PDB entry 6HVY | X-ray diffraction, 2.70 A resolution | chains B and C of the 28 polymer chains in the assembly

Chain B:
Protein: Proteasome subunit alpha type-3
Organism: Saccharomyces cerevisiae (strain ATCC 204508 / S288c)
Notes: EC 3.4.25.1
Reference sequence: P23638 (PSA3_YEAST); residues 0-257 here correspond to UniProt positions 1-258 (UniProt number = residue number + 1)
Sequence (258 residues; each row starts with the number of its first residue; numbering starts at 0):
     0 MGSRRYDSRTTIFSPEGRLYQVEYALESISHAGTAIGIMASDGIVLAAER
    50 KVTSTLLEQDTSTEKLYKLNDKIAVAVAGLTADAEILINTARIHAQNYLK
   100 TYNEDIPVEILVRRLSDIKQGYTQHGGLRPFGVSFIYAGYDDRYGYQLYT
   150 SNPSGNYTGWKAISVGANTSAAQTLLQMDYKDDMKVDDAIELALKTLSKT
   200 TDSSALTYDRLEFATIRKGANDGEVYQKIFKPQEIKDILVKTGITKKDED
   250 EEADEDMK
Disordered / not traced: 0, 245-257
Curated features (UniProtKB/Swiss-Prot):
  - cross-link (Glycyl lysine isopeptide (Lys-Gly)): Lys99 (interchain with G-Cter in ubiquitin), Lys198 (interchain with G-Cter in ubiquitin), Lys230 (interchain with G-Cter in ubiquitin)

Chain C:
Protein: Proteasome subunit alpha type-4
Organism: Saccharomyces cerevisiae (strain ATCC 204508 / S288c)
Notes: EC 3.4.25.1
Reference sequence: P40303 (PSA4_YEAST); residues -1 to 252 here correspond to UniProt positions 1-254 (UniProt number = residue number + 2)
Sequence (254 residues; numbered -1 to 252; the number before each row is that of its first residue; numbers below 1 keep their minus sign (Met-1 is residue -1)):
    -1 MSGYDRALSIFSPDGHIFQVEYALEAVKRGTCAVGVKGKNCVVLGCERRS
    49 TLKLQDTRITPSKVSKIDSHVVLSFSGLNADSRILIEKARVEAQSHRLTL
    99 EDPVTVEYLTRYVAGVQQRYTQSGGVRPFGVSTLIAGFDPRDDEPKLYQT
   149 EPSGIYSSWSAQTIGRNSKTVREFLEKNYDRKEPPATVEECVKLTVRSLL
   199 EVVQTGAKNIEITVVKPDSDIVALSSEEINQYVTQIEQEKQEQQEQDKKK
   249 KSNH
Disordered / not traced: -1 to 0, 241-252
Curated features (UniProtKB/Swiss-Prot):
  - modified residue: Thr58 (Phosphothreonine)

Chain B / chain C interface:
Pairs across the interface (76):
  Arg3(B) - Arg4(C)  hydrogen bond (backbone-side chain)
  Asp6(B) - Tyr2(C)  hydrogen bond
  Asp6(B) - Arg4(C)  salt bridge
  Arg8(B) - Arg4(C)
  Thr10(B) - Leu6(C)
  Thr10(B) - Arg125(C)
  Ile11(B) - Leu6(C)  hydrophobic
  Ile11(B) - Gln17(C)
  Phe12(B) - Gln17(C)  hydrogen bond (backbone-side chain)
  Phe12(B) - Tyr20(C)  hydrophobic
  Phe12(B) - Ala21(C)  hydrophobic
  Phe12(B) - Leu76(C)  hydrophobic
  Phe12(B) - Arg125(C)
  Phe12(B) - Pro126(C)
  Phe12(B) - Gly128(C)
  Ser13(B) - Tyr20(C)
  Pro14(B) - Tyr20(C)  hydrophobic
  Pro14(B) - Glu23(C)
  Glu15(B) - Glu23(C)
  Glu15(B) - Arg27(C)  hydrogen bond (backbone-side chain)
  Gly16(B) - Tyr20(C)
  Gly16(B) - Glu23(C)
  Gly16(B) - Ala24(C)
  Gly16(B) - Arg27(C)
  Arg17(B) - Arg27(C)
  Leu18(B) - Leu76(C)  hydrophobic
  Leu18(B) - Arg125(C)
  Met38(B) - Asp54(C)
  Met38(B) - Arg56(C)
  Arg112(B) - Arg81(C)
  Ser115(B) - Arg81(C)  hydrogen bond (backbone-side chain)
  Asp116(B) - Arg81(C)  salt bridge
  Asp116(B) - Ile82(C)
  Gln119(B) - Ala78(C)
  Gln119(B) - Asp79(C)
  Gln119(B) - Ile82(C)
  Thr122(B) - Arg125(C)  hydrogen bond (backbone-side chain)
  Gln123(B) - Tyr118(C)
  Gln123(B) - Gly123(C)
  Gln123(B) - Val124(C)
  Gln123(B) - Arg125(C)  hydrogen bond (backbone-backbone)
  Gln123(B) - Pro126(C)
  Gln123(B) - Phe127(C)
  His124(B) - Gly123(C)
  His124(B) - Val124(C)
  Gly125(B) - Tyr2(C)
  Gly125(B) - Gly123(C)
  Gly126(B) - Tyr2(C)
  Tyr143(B) - Arg56(C)  hydrogen bond (backbone-side chain)
  Tyr143(B) - Ile57(C)  hydrophobic
  Tyr145(B) - Arg56(C)  hydrogen bond (backbone-side chain)
  Gln146(B) - Ile57(C)
  Leu147(B) - Ile57(C)
  Tyr148(B) - Ile57(C)
  Ser153(B) - Ala78(C)
  Gly154(B) - Ala78(C)
  Gly154(B) - Arg81(C)  hydrogen bond (backbone-side chain)
  Asn155(B) - Asn77(C)  hydrogen bond
  Asn155(B) - Ala78(C)
  Tyr156(B) - Pro59(C)  hydrophobic
  Tyr156(B) - Arg81(C)
  Gly158(B) - Gln53(C)
  Gly158(B) - Asp54(C)  hydrogen bond (backbone-backbone)
  Gly158(B) - Ile57(C)
  Gly158(B) - Thr58(C)  hydrogen bond (backbone-side chain)
  Trp159(B) - Leu50(C)  hydrophobic
  Trp159(B) - Lys51(C)
  Trp159(B) - Leu52(C)
  Trp159(B) - Gln53(C)
  Trp159(B) - Asp54(C)
  Lys160(B) - Leu52(C)  hydrogen bond (backbone-backbone)
  Lys160(B) - Gln53(C)
  Lys160(B) - Asp54(C)
  Ala161(B) - Leu52(C)  hydrogen bond (backbone-backbone)
  Leu175(B) - Leu52(C)
  Gln176(B) - Leu52(C)
Other interface residues (no listed pair), chain B (41 interface residues in all): Glu108, Thr157, Gln172, Tyr179

In short:
Chain B and chain C form an interface of 41 and 31 residues respectively; the contacts include 15 hydrogen
bonds and 2 salt bridges. Among the polar pairs are Asp6(B)-Arg4(C), Asp116(B)-Arg81(C) and Arg3(B)-Arg4(C).
Chain B is Proteasome subunit alpha type-3 and chain C is Proteasome subunit alpha type-4, both from
Saccharomyces cerevisiae (strain ATCC 204508 / S288c); the structure, Yeast 20S proteasome in complex with 5
(7- and 6-membered ring), was determined by X-ray diffraction (same publication as 6HTB, 6HTC, 6HTD, 6HTP,
6HTR, 6HUB and 30 further entries).
